5JKC - chains A and B; structure by X-ray diffraction, 2.90 A resolution.

# Chain A
Protein: Izumo sperm-egg fusion protein 1
From: Homo sapiens
UniProtKB: Q8IYV9 (IZUM1_HUMAN); residue numbers follow UniProt; this construct covers 22-255
Amino-acid sequence (246 residues; each row starts with the number of its first residue):
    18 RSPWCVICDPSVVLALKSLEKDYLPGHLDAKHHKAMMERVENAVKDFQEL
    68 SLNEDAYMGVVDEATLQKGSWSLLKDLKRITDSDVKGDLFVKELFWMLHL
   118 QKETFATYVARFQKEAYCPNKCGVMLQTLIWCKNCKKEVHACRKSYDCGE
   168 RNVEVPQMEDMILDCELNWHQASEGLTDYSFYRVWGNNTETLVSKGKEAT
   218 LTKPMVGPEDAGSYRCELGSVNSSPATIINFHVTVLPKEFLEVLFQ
Disordered / not traced: 68-71, 255-263
Differences from the reference sequence: expression tag (18-21, 256-263)
Disulfide bonds: Cys22-Cys149, Cys25-Cys152, Cys135-Cys159, Cys139-Cys165, Cys182-Cys233
Glycans and other covalent adducts: N-acetylglucosamine (NAG) linked to Asn204
Curated features (UniProtKB/Swiss-Prot):
  - region: Trp148 to Arg160 (Important for interaction with IZUMO1R)
  - glycosylation: Asn204 (N-linked (GlcNAc...) asparagine)

# Chain B
Protein: Sperm-egg fusion protein Juno
From: Homo sapiens
UniProtKB: A6ND01 (JUNO_HUMAN); numbering as in UniProt (aligned over 20-228)
Amino-acid sequence (221 residues; row label = number of the first residue in the row):
    16 RSPWGDELLNICMNAKHHKRVPSPEDKLYEECIPWKDNACCTLTTSWEAH
    66 LDVSPLYNFSLFHCGLLMPGCRKHFIQAICFYECSPNLGPWIQPVGSLGW
   116 EVAPSGQGERVVNVPLCQEDCEEWWEDCRMSYTCKSNWRGGWDWSQGKNR
   166 CPKGAQCLPFSHYFPTPADLCEKTWSNSFKASPERRNSGRCLQKWFEPAQ
   216 GNPNVAVARLFASEFLEVLFQ
Disordered / not traced: 16-17, 111-122, 231-236
Differences from the reference sequence: expression tag (16-19, 229-236)
Disulfide bonds: Cys27-Cys55, Cys47-Cys95, Cys56-Cys99, Cys79-Cys172, Cys86-Cys143, Cys132-Cys206, Cys136-Cys186, Cys149-Cys166
Glycans and other covalent adducts: N-acetylglucosamine (NAG) linked to Asn73
Curated features (UniProtKB/Swiss-Prot):
  - region: Trp62 to Leu81 (Important for interaction with IZUMO1)
  - lipidation: Ser228 (GPI-anchor amidated serine)
  - glycosylation: Asn73 (N-linked (GlcNAc...) asparagine)

# Chain A / chain B interface
Contacting residue pairs (37; chain A residue first):
  Met75(A) with Gly80(B); Leu81(B), hydrogen bond (backbone-backbone)
  Val77(A) with Leu81(B), hydrophobic
  Tyr134(A) with Leu81(B)
  Val141(A) with Tyr44(B)
  Leu146(A) with Leu81(B), hydrophobic
  Trp148(A) with Leu81(B), hydrogen bond (side chain-backbone); Leu82(B); Met83(B), hydrophobic; Pro84(B)
  Lys150(A) with Leu81(B), hydrogen bond (side chain-backbone); Met145(B); Tyr147(B)
  Asn151(A) with Met83(B), hydrogen bond; Met145(B)
  Lys153(A) with Met83(B)
  Glu155(A) with Met83(B); Pro84(B)
  Val156(A) with Pro84(B)
  His157(A) with Arg87(B)
  Ala158(A) with Arg87(B), hydrogen bond (backbone-side chain)
  Arg160(A) with Tyr44(B), hydrogen bond; Trp62(B); His65(B), hydrogen bond (side chain-backbone); Arg87(B); Ile91(B)
  Lys161(A) with Trp62(B)
  Ser162(A) with Trp62(B)
  Tyr163(A) with Lys42(B), hydrogen bond; Leu58(B), hydrophobic; Trp62(B)
  Asn239(A) with Glu45(B)
  Ser240(A) with Glu45(B); Ile48(B)
  Ser241(A) with Tyr44(B); Glu45(B), hydrogen bond
  Pro242(A) with Lys42(B)
Also at the interface, not in a pair above, chain A (23 interface residues in all): Arg18, Ile245
Also at the interface, not in a pair above, chain B (21 interface residues in all): Leu66, Asp67, Gly85, Ser146, Gln171

# In short
23 residues of chain A and 21 residues of chain B are in contact; the contacts include 9 hydrogen bonds. Polar
pairs include Trp148(A)-Leu81(B), Lys150(A)-Leu81(B) and Asn151(A)-Met83(B). Covalently linked
N-acetylglucosamine: at Asn204(A). Covalently linked N-acetylglucosamine: at Asn73(B).
Chain A is Izumo sperm-egg fusion protein 1 and chain B is Sperm-egg fusion protein Juno, both from Homo
sapiens; the structure, Crystal structure of human IZUMO1-JUNO complex (crystal form 1), was determined by
X-ray diffraction, deposited together with 5JK9, 5JKA, 5JKB, 5JKD and 5JKE.
